Entry 7QO3 (electron microscopy, 6.10 A resolution (low resolution: residue-level contacts below are approximate; hydrogen-bond / salt-bridge calls are withheld)); this record covers chains V and U of the 41 polymer chains in the assembly.

== Chain V ==
Name: Ubiquitin carboxyl-terminal hydrolase RPN11
Organism: Saccharomyces cerevisiae
Notes: EC 3.4.19.12
UniProtKB: P43588 (RPN11_YEAST); residues 1-306 here = UniProt positions 1-306
Amino-acid sequence (306 residues; numbered 1 to 306; the number before each row is that of its first residue):
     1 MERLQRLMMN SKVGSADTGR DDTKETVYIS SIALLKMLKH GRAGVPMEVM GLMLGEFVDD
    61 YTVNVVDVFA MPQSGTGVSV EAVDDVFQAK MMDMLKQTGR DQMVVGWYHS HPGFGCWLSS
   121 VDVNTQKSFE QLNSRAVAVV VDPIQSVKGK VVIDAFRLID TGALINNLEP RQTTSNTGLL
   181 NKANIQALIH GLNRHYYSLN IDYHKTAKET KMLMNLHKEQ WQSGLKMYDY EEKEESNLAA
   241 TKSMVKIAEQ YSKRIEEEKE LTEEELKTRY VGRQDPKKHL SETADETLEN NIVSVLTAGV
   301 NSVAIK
Not modelled in the structure: 1-17
Curated features (UniProtKB/Swiss-Prot):
  - motif: His109 to Asp122 (JAMM motif)
  - binding site (Zn(2+)): His109, His111, Asp122
  - modified residue: Met1 (N-acetylmethionine)
  - natural variant: Lys208 (K208Q: In strain: NRRL Y-53), Ala239 (A239T: In strain: NRRL Y-53), Thr262 (T262S: In strain: NRRL Y-53), Leu280 to Ser281 (sequence variant, change not given here; In strain: NRRL Y-53)
  - mutagenesis: His109 (H109A: Stabilizes ubiquitin pathway substrates; when associated wirh Ala-111), His111 (H111A: Stabilizes ubiquitin pathway substrates; when associated wirh Ala-109)

== Chain U ==
Name: 26S proteasome regulatory subunit RPN8
Organism: Saccharomyces cerevisiae
UniProtKB: Q08723 (RPN8_YEAST); numbering as in UniProt (aligned over 1-338)
Amino-acid sequence (338 residues; each row starts with the number of its first residue):
     1 MSLQHEKVTI APLVLLSALD HYERTQTKEN KRCVGVILGD ANSSTIRVTN SFALPFEEDE
    61 KNSDVWFLDH NYIENMNEMC KKINAKEKLI GWYHSGPKLR ASDLKINELF KKYTQNNPLL
   121 LIVDVKQQGV GLPTDAYVAI EQVKDDGTST EKTFLHLPCT IEAEEAEEIG VEHLLRDVRD
   181 QAAGGLSIRL TNQLKSLKGL QSKLKDVVEY LDKVINKELP INHTILGKLQ DVFNLLPNLG
   241 TPDDDEIDVE NHDRINISNN LQKALTVKTN DELMVIYISN LVRSIIAFDD LIENKIQNKK
   301 IQEQRVKDKQ SKVSDDSESE SGDKEATAPL IQRKNKKN
Not modelled in the structure: 291-338
Curated features (UniProtKB/Swiss-Prot):
  - modified residue: Ser2 (N-acetylserine), Ser314 (Phosphoserine), Ser317 (Phosphoserine), Ser319 (Phosphoserine), Thr327 (Phosphothreonine)

== How chain V and chain U interact ==
Residue-residue contacts (119):
  Ser31(V) - Leu174(U)
  Ile32(V) - Leu13(U)
  Ile32(V) - Leu16(U)
  Ile32(V) - Ser17(U)
  Leu34(V) - Leu174(U)
  Leu35(V) - Leu13(U)
  Leu35(V) - Leu16(U)
  Leu35(V) - Glu167(U)
  Lys36(V) - Leu13(U)
  Lys36(V) - Ser17(U)
  Lys36(V) - Asn50(U)
  Leu38(V) - Glu164(U)
  Leu38(V) - Ala166(U)
  Lys39(V) - Thr49(U)
  Lys39(V) - Asn84(U)
  Lys39(V) - Glu164(U)
  Lys39(V) - Glu167(U)
  His40(V) - Ile83(U)
  Arg42(V) - Glu164(U)
  Val66(V) - Arg24(U)
  Pro72(V) - Lys82(U)
  Gln73(V) - Lys82(U)
  Met91(V) - Met79(U)
  Met94(V) - Tyr72(U)
  Met94(V) - Asn75(U)
  Met94(V) - Met76(U)
  Met94(V) - Met79(U)
  Gln97(V) - Pro55(U)
  Gln97(V) - Asp69(U)
  Gln97(V) - Tyr72(U)
  Thr98(V) - Thr25(U)
  Thr98(V) - Ala53(U)
  Thr98(V) - Leu54(U)
  Thr98(V) - Pro55(U)
  Thr98(V) - Tyr72(U)
  Gly99(V) - Arg24(U)
  Arg100(V) - His21(U)
  Arg100(V) - Arg24(U)
  Arg100(V) - Phe52(U)
  Arg100(V) - Ala53(U)
  Arg100(V) - Tyr72(U)
  Gln102(V) - Arg24(U)
  Ser146(V) - Glu165(U)
  Ser146(V) - Ile169(U)
  Lys148(V) - Ile169(U)
  Gly149(V) - Ile169(U)
  Gly149(V) - His173(U)
  Lys150(V) - Ile169(U)
  Val151(V) - Gly170(U)
  Val151(V) - His173(U)
  Tyr203(V) - His173(U)
  Tyr203(V) - Leu174(U)
  Lys205(V) - Leu174(U)
  Lys205(V) - Leu175(U)
  Lys205(V) - Arg176(U)
  Lys208(V) - Leu19(U)
  Lys208(V) - Val125(U)
  Lys208(V) - Gln127(U)
  Glu209(V) - Leu16(U)
  Thr210(V) - Leu175(U)
  Thr210(V) - Arg176(U)
  Thr210(V) - Asp177(U)
  Lys211(V) - Gln127(U)
  Met212(V) - Leu15(U)
  Met212(V) - Leu16(U)
  Met212(V) - Gln127(U)
  Leu213(V) - Val171(U)
  Leu213(V) - Leu174(U)
  Leu213(V) - Arg179(U)
  Met214(V) - Leu175(U)
  Met214(V) - Arg179(U)
  Met214(V) - Gln181(U)
  Asn215(V) - Leu132(U)
  Asn215(V) - Arg179(U)
  Asn215(V) - Gln181(U)
  Leu216(V) - Ile161(U)
  Leu216(V) - Glu168(U)
  His217(V) - Gln181(U)
  His217(V) - Ala182(U)
  Lys218(V) - Gly131(U)
  Lys218(V) - Leu132(U)
  Lys218(V) - Cys159(U)
  Glu219(V) - Gln181(U)
  Gln220(V) - Gln181(U)
  Gln220(V) - Asn192(U)
  Gln220(V) - Lys195(U)
  Trp221(V) - Val130(U)
  Trp221(V) - Gly131(U)
  Trp221(V) - Ser196(U)
  Gln222(V) - Ser196(U)
  Ser223(V) - Asn192(U)
  Ser223(V) - Ser196(U)
  Gly224(V) - Gln193(U)
  Gly224(V) - Ser196(U)
  Leu225(V) - Leu200(U)
  Tyr230(V) - Arg254(U)
  Glu234(V) - Glu250(U)
  Met244(V) - Ala264(U)
  Tyr251(V) - Lys268(U)
  Tyr251(V) - Asp271(U)
  Glu258(V) - Ile278(U)
  Leu280(V) - Lys268(U)
  Ser281(V) - Lys268(U)
  Thr287(V) - Leu261(U)
  Leu288(V) - Gln262(U)
  Asn291(V) - Ser258(U)
  Ile292(V) - Leu186(U)
  Val293(V) - Arg189(U)
  Ser294(V) - Arg254(U)
  Leu296(V) - Arg189(U)
  Leu296(V) - Leu190(U)
  Leu296(V) - Gln193(U)
  Thr297(V) - Gln193(U)
  Val300(V) - Gln193(U)
  Val300(V) - Leu197(U)
  Ala304(V) - Leu197(U)
  Ala304(V) - Leu200(U)
  Lys306(V) - Asn238(U)
  Lys306(V) - Leu239(U)
Other interface residues (no listed pair), chain V (74 interface residues in all): Asp67, Ala70, Phe87, Lys90, Leu95, His204, Ala207, Asn237, Ile255, Ala284, Glu289, Ile305
Other interface residues (no listed pair), chain U (71 interface residues in all): Pro12, Asp20, Ser51, Pro237, Ile257, Leu265

== In short ==
The interface between chain V and chain U involves 74 residues on one side and 71 on the other. Curated
annotation (UniProt) lists 3 Zn2+-binding residues and 2 mutagenesis sites on chain V.
Here chain V is Ubiquitin carboxyl-terminal hydrolase RPN11 and chain U is 26S proteasome regulatory subunit
RPN8, both from Saccharomyces cerevisiae. Entry 7QO3 (Structure of the 26S proteasome-Ubp6 complex in the si
state (Core Particle and Lid)) was determined by electron microscopy.
